Entry 8GMT (electron microscopy, 3.31 A resolution); this record covers chains B and G of the 5 polymer chains in the assembly.

Chain B:
Protein: DNA polymerase V subunit UmuD
Source organism: Escherichia coli
Notes: EC 3.4.21.88, 3.4.21.-, 2.7.7.7
Reference sequence: C3TD82 (C3TD82_ECOLX); residue numbers follow UniProt; this construct covers 1-139
Amino-acid sequence (139 residues; each row starts with the number of its first residue):
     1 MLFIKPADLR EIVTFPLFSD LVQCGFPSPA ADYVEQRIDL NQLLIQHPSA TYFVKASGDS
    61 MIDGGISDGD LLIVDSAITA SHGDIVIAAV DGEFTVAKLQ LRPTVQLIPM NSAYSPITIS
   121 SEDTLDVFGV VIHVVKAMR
Unresolved in the structure: 1-13, 46-139
Sequence notes: engineered mutation Ala-97 (Lys in C3TD82)
From the paper describing this entry:
  - mutagenesis - F18A, Y52A, F94A: decreased catalytic activity with Protein RecA (chain G)
  - catalytic residues: Ser-60

Chain G:
Protein: Protein RecA
Source organism: Escherichia coli
Reference sequence: A0A485JBB4 (A0A485JBB4_ECOLX); residues 0-352 here correspond to UniProt positions 1-353 (UniProt number = residue number + 1)
Amino-acid sequence (353 residues; each row starts with the number of its first residue; numbering starts at 0):
     0 MAIDENKQKA LAAALGQIEK QFGKGSIMRL GEDRSMDVET ISTGSLSLDI ALGAGGLPMG
    60 RIVEIYGPES SGKTTLTLQV IAAAQREGKT CAFIDAEHAL DPIYARKLGV DIDNLLCSQP
   120 DTGEQALEIC DALARSGAVD VIVVDSVAAL TPKAEIEGEI GDSHMGLAAR MMSQAMRKLA
   180 GNLKQSNTLL IFINQIRMKI GVMFGNPETT TGGNALKFYA SVRLDIRRIG AVKEGENVVG
   240 SETRVKVVKN KIAAPFKQAE FQILYGEGIN FYGELVDLGV KEKLIEKAGA WYSYKGEKIG
   300 QGKANATAWL KDNPETAKEI EKKVRELLLS NPNSTPDFSV DDSEGVAETN EDF
Unresolved in the structure: 0, 334-352
Metal / ion sites: Mg2+: Thr-73 (together with ATP-gamma-S)
Residues lining bound ligands: ATP-gamma-S (AGS; phosphothiophosphoric acid-adenylate ester): Glu-68, Ser-69, Ser-70, Gly-71, Lys-72, Thr-73, Thr-74, Glu-96, Asp-100, Tyr-103, Tyr-264
From the paper describing this entry:
  - mutagenesis - F203A: decreased catalytic activity with DNA polymerase V subunit UmuD (chain B)

Chain B / chain G interface:
Contacting residue pairs - 10 pairs, chain B then chain G:
  Pro-16(B) / Met-202(G)  hydrophobic
  Phe-18(B) / Phe-203(G)  hydrophobic
  Val-22(B) / Phe-203(G)  hydrophobic
  Pro-29(B) / Phe-255(G)  hydrophobic
  Ala-31(B) / Phe-203(G)  hydrophobic
  Ala-31(B) / Gly-204(G)
  Ala-31(B) / Asn-205(G)  hydrogen bond (backbone-backbone)
  Tyr-33(B) / Lys-198(G)
  Tyr-33(B) / Val-201(G)
  Tyr-33(B) / Phe-203(G)
Also at the interface, not in a pair above, chain B (8 interface residues in all): Asp-20, Asp-32
Interface features reported in the paper:
  - residue pairs: Phe-18(B)/Phe-203(G) (hydrophobic contact)
  - interface residues, chain B: Pro-29(B)

Overview:
8 residues of chain B face 7 of chain G across their interface; the contacts include 1 hydrogen bond. The
hydrogen-bonded pair Ala-31(B)/Asn-205(G) is a backbone contact. The paper describes a hydrophobic contact
between Phe-18(B) and Phe-203(G). The paper reports the catalytic residue Ser-60(B); F18A, Y52A and F94A of
chain B reduce catalytic activity with Protein RecA (chain G).
Here chain B is DNA polymerase V subunit UmuD and chain G is Protein RecA, both from Escherichia coli. Entry
8GMT (Structure of UmuD in complex with RecA filament) was determined by electron microscopy (same publication
as 7YWA, 8GMS and 8GMU).
